PDB entry 8GPJ | electron microscopy, 3.50 A resolution | chains D and X of the 12 polymer chains in the assembly

Chain D:
Name: 8ANC195 Fab heavy chain
Organism: Homo sapiens
Notes: antibody fragment or engineered binder
Chain sequence (235 residues; each row starts with the number of its first residue; numbering starts at 0):
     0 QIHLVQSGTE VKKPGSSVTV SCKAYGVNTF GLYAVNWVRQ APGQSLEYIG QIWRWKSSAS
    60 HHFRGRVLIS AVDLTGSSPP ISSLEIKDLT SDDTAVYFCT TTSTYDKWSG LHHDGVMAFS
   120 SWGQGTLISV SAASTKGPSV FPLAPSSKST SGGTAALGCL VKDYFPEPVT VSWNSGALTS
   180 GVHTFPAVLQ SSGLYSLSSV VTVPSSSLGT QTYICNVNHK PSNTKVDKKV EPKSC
Not modelled in the structure: 130-234
Disulfide bonds: Cys21-Cys98

Chain X:
Name: X16 UFO gp41
Organism: Homo sapiens
Chain sequence (624 residues; each row starts with the number of its first residue; note: 23 numbers in that range are skipped by the numbering (no residue carries them; nothing is unmodelled there); a row labelled like 135A-135U holds insertion residues (135A, then the next letters in order)):
    33 NLWVTVYYGV PVWKEATTTL FCASDAKAYD TEVHNVWATH ACVPTDPNPQ EMVLENVTEN
    93 FNMWKNEMVN QMHEDVISLW DQSLKPCVKL TPLCVTLDCT TVN
135A-135U SNSSSNSSNSSGNSNSTLEDM
   152 QEMKNCSFNT TTELRDKKQK VYALFYKLDI VPLSNNSSEY RLINCNTSAI TQACPKVSFD
   212 PIPIHYCTPA GYALLKCNDK RFNGTGPCHN VSTVQCTHGI KPVVSTQLLL NGSLAEKEII
   272 VRSENLTNNV KTIIVHLNKS VEIVCTRPGN NTRKSIRI
   312 GPGQTFYAT
  320A G
   321 DIIGDIRQAH CNISRGDWEE TLHNVRKNLA EHFQ
   356 NKTIQFASSS GGDLEITTHS FNCRGEFFYC NTSGLFNST
   399 YMPNSTFNGT ESNLTITIPC RIKQIINMWQ EVGRAMYAPP IAGNITCKSN ITGLLLVRDG
   459 GKESNSTEIF RPGGGDMRDN WRSELYKYKV VEIKPLGVAP TECKRRVVEG GGGSGGGGSA
   519 VGIGAVFLGF LGVAGSTMGA ASVALTVQAR QLLSGNPDWL PDMTVWGIKQ LQTRVLAIER
   579 YLKDQQLLGI WGCSGKLICC TAVPWNSSWS NKSQTEIWNN MTWMQWDEEI SNYTATIYRL
   639 LEVSQNQQER NEKDLLALD
Not modelled in the structure: 58-65, 135A-135U, 399-411, 505-657
Disulfide bonds: Cys54-Cys74, Cys119-Cys205, Cys126-Cys196, Cys131-Cys157, Cys218-Cys247, Cys228-Cys239, Cys296-Cys331, Cys378-Cys445, Cys385-Cys418
Glycans and other covalent adducts: N-acetylglucosamine (NAG) linked to Asn88, Asn156, Asn160, Asn197, Asn241, Asn289, Asn301, Asn332, Asn386, Asn392, Asn442, Asn448; glycan linked to Asn234, Asn262, Asn276
Reported in the primary citation:
  - mutagenesis - E500R: increased binding to F6
  - post-translational modification sites: Asn442

Chain D / chain X interface:
Contacting residue pairs (24):
  Thr28(D) - Thr236(X)
  Leu31(D) - Asn92(X)
  Leu31(D) - Phe93(X)
  Leu31(D) - Asn94(X)
  Arg53(D) - Thr90(X)  hydrogen bond
  Leu73(D) - Asn276(X)
  Leu73(D) - Leu277(X)
  Leu73(D) - Thr278(X)
  Thr74(D) - Thr278(X)  hydrogen bond (backbone-side chain)
  Thr74(D) - His352(X)
  Thr74(D) - Gln354(X)
  Gly75(D) - Thr278(X)
  Gly75(D) - His352(X)  hydrogen bond (backbone-backbone)
  Gly75(D) - Phe353(X)
  Gly75(D) - Gln354(X)
  Ser76(D) - Gln354(X)  hydrogen bond
  Thr103(D) - Asn92(X)  hydrogen bond (backbone-side chain)
  Tyr104(D) - Glu47(X)  hydrogen bond
  Tyr104(D) - Asn92(X)
  Tyr104(D) - Lys487(X)
  Lys106(D) - Trp45(X)
  Lys106(D) - Glu91(X)
  Trp107(D) - Trp45(X)  hydrogen bond (side chain-backbone)
  Trp107(D) - Lys46(X)
Interface residues without a listed pair, chain D (16 interface residues in all): Asn27, Gly30, Ser77, Pro78, Asp105
Interface residues without a listed pair, chain X (19 interface residues in all): Gly237, Pro238, Arg456

Summary:
Chain D and chain X form an interface of 16 and 19 residues respectively, with 7 hydrogen bonds. Among the
polar pairs are Arg53(D)-Thr90(X), Thr74(D)-Thr278(X) and Ser76(D)-Gln354(X). The paper reports that E500R of
chain X increases binding to F6; a modification site at Asn442(X).
Here chain D is 8ANC195 Fab heavy chain and chain X is X16 UFO gp41, both from Homo sapiens. Entry 8GPJ (HIV-1
Env X16 UFO in complex with 8ANC195 Fab) was determined by electron microscopy (same publication as 8GP5,
8GPG, 8GPI and 8GPK).
